PDB entry 5B24 | X-ray diffraction, 3.60 A resolution | chains C and J of the 10 polymer chains in the assembly

Chain C:
Name: Histone H2A type 1-B/E
Source organism: Homo sapiens
UniProtKB: P04908 (H2A1B_HUMAN); residues 0-129 here correspond to UniProt positions 1-130 (UniProt number = residue number + 1)
Amino-acid sequence (133 residues; row label = number of the first residue in the row; numbers below 1 keep their minus sign (Gly-3 is residue -3)):
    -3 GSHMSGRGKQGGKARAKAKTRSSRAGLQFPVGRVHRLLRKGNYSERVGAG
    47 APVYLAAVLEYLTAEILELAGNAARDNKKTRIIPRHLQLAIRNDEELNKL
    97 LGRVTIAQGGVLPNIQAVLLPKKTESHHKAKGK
Disordered / not traced: -3 to 10, 119-129
Sequence notes: expression tag (-3 to -1)
Swiss-Prot annotation at these positions:
  - modified residue: Ser1 (N-acetylserine), Arg3 (Citrulline), Lys5 (N6-(2-hydroxyisobutyryl)lysine), Lys9 (N6-(2-hydroxyisobutyryl)lysine), Lys13 (N6-(beta-hydroxybutyryl)lysine), Lys36 (N6-(2-hydroxyisobutyryl)lysine), Lys74 (N6-(2-hydroxyisobutyryl)lysine), Lys75 (N6-(2-hydroxyisobutyryl)lysine), Lys95 (N6-(2-hydroxyisobutyryl)lysine), Gln104 (N5-methylglutamine), Lys118 (N6-(2-hydroxyisobutyryl)lysine), Lys119 (N6-crotonyllysine), Thr120 (Phosphothreonine), Lys125 (N6-crotonyllysine)
  - cross-link (Glycyl lysine isopeptide (Lys-Gly)): Lys13 (interchain with G-Cter in ubiquitin), Lys15 (interchain with G-Cter in ubiquitin), Lys119 (interchain with G-Cter in ubiquitin)

Chain J:
Molecule: 145-nt DNA strand
Source organism: Homo sapiens
Sequence (145 nucleotides; numbered 146 to 290; the number before each row is that of its first residue):
   146 ATCAATATCCACCTGCAGATTCTACCAAAAGTGTATTTGGAAACTGCTCC
   196 ATCAAAAGGCATGTTCAGCTGAATTCAGCTGAACATGCCTTTTGATGGAG
   246 CAGTTTCCAAATACACXTTGGTAGAATCTGCAGGTGGATATTGAT
Modified positions: TTD (cis-syn cyclobutane thymine dimer) at position 262

Chain C / chain J interface:
Residue-residue contacts (14):
  Thr16(C) with DG265(J), sugar contact
  Arg29(C) with DG266(J), hydrogen bond to the phosphate; DT267(J), salt bridge to the phosphate
  Arg42(C) with DT257(J), hydrogen bond to the sugar; DA258(J), phosphate contact
  Val43(C) with DT257(J), phosphate contact; DA258(J), hydrogen bond to the phosphate
  Gly44(C) with DT257(J), phosphate contact
  Ala45(C) with DT257(J), hydrogen bond to the phosphate
  Lys75(C) with DC276(J), phosphate contact
  Thr76(C) with DG275(J), sugar contact; DC276(J), hydrogen bond to the phosphate
  Arg77(C) with DG275(J), hydrogen bond to the sugar; DC276(J), hydrogen bond to the phosphate
Other interface residues (no listed pair), chain C (13 interface residues in all): Arg11, Pro26, His31, Lys74
Other interface residues (no listed pair), chain J (10 interface residues in all): TTD_262, DT263, DA277

In short:
Chain C and chain J form an interface of 13 and 10 residues respectively; the contacts include 7 hydrogen
bonds and 1 salt bridge. Polar pairs include Arg42(C)-DT257(J), Arg77(C)-DG275(J) and Arg29(C)-DG266(J).
Chain C is Histone H2A type 1-B/E and chain J is a 145-nt DNA strand, both from Homo sapiens; the structure,
The crystal structure of the nucleosome containing cyclobutane pyrimidine dimer, was determined by X-ray
diffraction.
